PDB entry 1JT0 | X-ray diffraction, 2.90 A resolution | chains F and B of the 6 polymer chains in the assembly

# Chain F
Molecule: QACA operator
Sequence (28 nucleotides; row label = number of the first residue in the row):
     7 CTTATAGACCGATCGATCGGTCTATAAG

# Chain B
Molecule: Hypothetical transcriptional regulator in qaca 5'REGION
Source organism: Staphylococcus aureus
UniProtKB: P0A0N4 (QACR_STAAU); numbering as in UniProt (aligned over 1-188)
Sequence (194 residues; numbered 1 to 194; the number before each row is that of its first residue):
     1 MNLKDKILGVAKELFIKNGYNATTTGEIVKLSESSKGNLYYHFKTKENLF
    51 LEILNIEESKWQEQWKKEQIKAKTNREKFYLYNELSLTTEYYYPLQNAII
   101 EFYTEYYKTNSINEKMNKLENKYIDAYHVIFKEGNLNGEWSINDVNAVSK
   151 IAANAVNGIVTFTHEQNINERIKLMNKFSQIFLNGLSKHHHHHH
Unresolved in the structure: 1, 190-194
Sequence notes: engineered mutation Ala-72 (Cys in P0A0N4), Ser-141 (Cys in P0A0N4); expression tag (189-194)
From the paper describing this entry:
  - binding site for QACA operator (chain F): Thr-25, Lys-36, Gly-37, Tyr-40, Lys-46
  - binding site for QACA operator: Ser-34, Ser-35, Lys-36, Gly-37, Asn-38, Tyr-40, Tyr-41, His-42
  - mutagenesis - C72A/C141S: unchanged binding to QACA operator (chain F) (citing earlier work)

# Chain F / chain B interface
Residue-residue contacts - 17 pairs, chain F then chain B:
  DG13(F) with Tyr-41(B), phosphate contact
  DA14(F) with Asn-38(B), sugar contact; Tyr-41(B), hydrogen bond to the phosphate; His-42(B), sugar contact
  DC15(F) with Asn-2(B), phosphate contact; Leu-3(B), hydrogen bond to the phosphate; Lys-4(B), phosphate contact; Asn-38(B), base contact; Tyr-41(B), base contact; His-42(B), salt bridge to the phosphate
  DC16(F) with Leu-3(B), phosphate contact; Glu-33(B), phosphate contact; Ser-34(B), hydrogen bond to the phosphate; Ser-35(B), hydrogen bond to the phosphate; Gly-37(B), base contact; Asn-38(B), phosphate contact
  DG17(F) with Gly-37(B), base contact

# Summary
Chain F and chain B form an interface of 5 and 10 residues respectively; the contacts include 4 hydrogen bonds
and 1 salt bridge. Polar pairs include DA14(F)/Tyr-41(B), DC15(F)/Leu-3(B) and DC16(F)/Ser-34(B). The paper
reports a binding site for QACA operator at Ser-34(B), Ser-35(B) and Lys-36(B) among others; C72A/C141S of
chain B leave binding to QACA operator (chain F) unchanged.
Here chain F is QACA operator and chain B is Hypothetical transcriptional regulator in qaca 5'REGION
(Staphylococcus aureus). Entry 1JT0 (Crystal structure of a cooperative QacR-DNA complex) was determined by
X-ray diffraction.
